7MSH - chains A and C of the 55 polymer chains in the assembly; structure by electron microscopy, 3.23 A resolution.

# Chain A
Molecule: 23S rRNA
Source organism: Mycobacterium tuberculosis (strain ATCC 25618 / H37Rv)
Sequence (3138 nucleotides; row label = number of the first residue in the row):
     1 UUGUAAGUGUCUAAGGGCGCAUGGUGGAUGCCUUGGCAUCGAGAGCCGAU
    51 GAAGGACGUGGGAGGCUGCGAUAUGCCUCGGGGAGCUGUCAACCGAGCGU
   101 GGAUCCGAGGAUUUCCGAAUGGGGAAACCCAGCACGAGUGAUGUCGUGCU
   151 ACCCGCAUCUGAAUAUAUAGGGUGCGGGAGGGAACGCGGGGAAGUGAAAC
   201 AUCUCAGUACCCGUAGGAGGAGAAAACAAUUGUGAUUCCGCAAGUAGUGG
   251 CGAGCGAACGCGGAACAGGCUAAACCGCACGCAUGGGUAACCGGGUAGGG
   301 GUUGUGUGUGCGGGGUUGUGGGAGGAUAUGUCUCAGCGCUACCCGGCUGA
   351 GAGGCAGUCAGAAAGUGUCGUGGUUAGCGGAAGUGGCCUGGGAUGGUCUG
   401 CCGUAGACGGUGAGAGCCCGGUACGCGAAAACCCGGCACCUGCCUAGUAU
   451 CAAUUCCCGAGUAGCAGCGGGCCCGUGGAAUCCGCUGUGAAUCCGCCGGG
   501 ACCACCCGGUAAGCCUAAAUACUCCUCGAUGACCGAUAGCGGAUUAGUAC
   551 CGUGAGGGAAUGGUGAAAAGUACCCCGGGAGGGGAGUGAAAGAGUACCUG
   601 AAACCGUGUGCCUACAAUCCGUCAGAGCCUCCUUUUCCUCUCCGGAGGAG
   651 GGUGGUGAUGGCGUGCCUUUUGAAGAAUGAGCCUGCGAGUCAGGGACAUG
   701 UCGCAAGGUUAACCCGUGUGGGGUAGCCGCAGCGAAAGCGAGUCUGAAUA
   751 GGGCGACCCACACGCGCAUACGCGCGUGUGAAUAGUGGCGUGUUCUGGAC
   801 CCGAAGCGGAGUGAUCUACCCAUGGCCAGGGUGAAGCGCGGGUAAGACCG
   851 CGUGGAGGCCCGAACCCACUUAGGUUGAAGACUGAGGGGAUGAGCUGUGG
   901 GUAGGGGUGAAAGGCCAAUCAAACUCCGUGAUAGCUGGUUCUCCCCGAAA
   951 UGCAUUUAGGUGCAGCGUUGCGUGGUUCACCGCGGAGGUAGAGCUACUGG
  1001 AUGGCCGAUGGGCCCUACUAGGUUACUGACGUCAGCCAAACUCCGAAUGC
  1051 CGUGGUGUAAAGCGUGGCAGUGAGACGGCGGGGGAUAAGCUCCGUACGUC
  1101 GAAAGGGAAACAGCCCAGAUCGCCGGCUAAGGCCCCCAAGCGUGUGCUAA
  1151 GUGGGAAAGGAUGUGCAGUCGCAAAGACAACCAGGAGGUUGGCUUAGAAG
  1201 CAGCCACCCUUGAAAGAGUGCGUAAUAGCUCACUGGUCAAGUGAUUGUGC
  1251 GCCGAUAAUGUAGCGGGGCUCAAGCACACCGCCGAAGCCGCGGCACAUCC
  1301 ACCUUGUGGUGGGUGUGGGUAGGGGAGCGUCCCUCAUUCAGCGAAGCCAC
  1351 CGGGUGACCGGUGGUGGAGGGUGGGGGAGUGAGAAUGCAGGCAUGAGUAG
  1401 CGACAAGGCAAGUGAGAACCUUGCCCGCCGAAAGACCAAGGGUUCCUGGG
  1451 CCAGGCCAGUCCGCCCAGGGUGAGUCGGGACCUAAGGCGAGGCCGACAGG
  1501 CGUAGUCGAUGGACAACGGGUUGAUAUUCCCGUACCCGUGUGUGGGCGCC
  1551 CGUGACGAAUCAGCGGUACUAACCACCCAAAACCGGAUCGAUCACUCCCC
  1601 UUCGGGGGUGUGGAGUUCUGGGGCUGCGUGGGAACUUCGCUGGUAGUAGU
  1651 CAAGCGAAGGGGUGACGCAGGAAGGUAGCCGUACCAGUCAGUGGUAACAC
  1701 UGGGGCAAGCCGGUAGGGAGAGCGAUAGGCAAAUCCGUCGCUCACUAAUC
  1751 CUGAGAGGUGACGCAUAGCCGGUUGAGGCGAAUUCGGUGAUCCUCUGCUG
  1801 CCAAGAAAAGCCUCUAGCGAGCACACACACGGCCCGUACCCCAAACCGAC
  1851 ACAGGUGGUCAGGUAGAGCAUACCAAGGCGUACGAGAUAACUAUGGUUAA
  1901 GGAACUCGGCAAAAUGCCCCCGUAACUUCGGGAGAAGGGGGACCGGAAUA
  1951 UCGUGAACACCCUUGCGGUGGGAGCGGGAUCCGGUCGCAGAAACCAGUGA
  2001 GGAGCGACUGUUUACUAAAAACACAGGUCCGUGCGAAGUCGCAAGACGAU
  2051 GUAUACGGACUGACGCCUGCCCGGUGCUGGAAGGUUAAGAGGACCCGUUA
  2101 ACCCGCAAGGGUGAAGCGGAGAAUUUAAGCCCCAGUAAACGGCGGUGGUA
  2151 ACUAUAACCAUCCUAAGGUAGCGAAAUUCCUUGUCGGGUAAGUUCCGACC
  2201 UGCACGAAUGGCGUAACGACUUCUCAACUGUCUCAACCAUAGACUCGGCG
  2251 AAAUUGCACUACGAGUAAAGAUGCUCGUUACGCGCGGCAGGACGAAAAGA
  2301 CCCCGGGACCUUCACUACAACUUGGUAUUGAUGUUCGGUACGGUUUGUGU
  2351 AGGAUAGGUGGGAGACUGUGAAACCUCGACGCCAGUUGGGGCGGAGUCGU
  2401 UGUUGAAAUACCACUCUGAUCGUAUUGGGCAUCUAACCUCGAACCCUGAA
  2451 UCGGGUUUAGGGACAGUGCCUGGCGGGUAGUUUAACUGGGGCGGUUGCCU
  2501 CCUAAAAUGUAACGGAGGCGCCCAAAGGUUCCCUCAACCUGGACGGCAAU
  2551 CAGGUGGCGAGUGUAAAUGCACAAGGGAGCUUGACUGCGAGACUUACAAG
  2601 UCAAGCAGGGACGAAAGUCGGGAUUAGUGAUCCGGCACCCCCGAGUGGAA
  2651 GGGGUGUCGCUCAACGGAUAAAAGGUACCCCGGGGAUAACAGGCUGAUCU
  2701 UCCCCAAGAGUCCAUAUCGACGGGAUGGUUUGGCACCUCGAUGUCGGCUC
  2751 GUCGCAUCCUGGGGCUGGAGCAGGUCCCAAGGGUUGGGCUGUUCGCCCAU
  2801 UAAAGCGGCACGCGAGCUGGGUUUAGAACGUCGUGAGACAGUUCGGUCUC
  2851 UAUCCGCCGCGCGCGUCAGAAACUUGAGGAAACCUGUCCCUAGUACGAGA
  2901 GGACCGGGACGGACGAACCUCUGGUGCACCAGUUGUCCCGCCAGGGGCAC
  2951 CGCUGGAUAGCCACGUUCGGUCAGGAUAACCGCUGAAAGCAUCUAAGCGG
  3001 GAAACCUUCUCCAAGAUCAGGUUUCUCACCCACUUGGUGGGAUAAGGCCC
  3051 CCCGCAGAACACGGGUUCAAUAGGUCAGACCUGGAAGCUCAGUAAUGGGU
  3101 GUAGGGAACUGGUGCUAACCGGCCGAAAACUUACAACA
Disordered / not traced: 1-4, 1013-1022, 3133-3138
Modified / non-standard residues: 5MU (5-methyluridine 5'-monophosphate) at position 2177; OMG (o2'-methylguanosine-5'-monophosphate) at position 2791
Metal / ion sites: Mg2+ site 1: C31, G1370; Mg2+ site 2: C46, G217; Mg2+ site 3 near G60 (its only coordinating residue here); Mg2+ site 4 near U72 (its only coordinating residue here); Mg2+ site 5 near U120 (its only coordinating residue here); Mg2+ site 6: A162, U166; Mg2+ site 7: G194, U2481; Mg2+ site 8 near G194 (its only coordinating residue here); Mg2+ site 9: A199, C200; Mg2+ site 10 near G220 (its only coordinating residue here); Mg2+ site 11: G379, G421; Mg2+ site 12: G459, A511; 147 more Mg2+ sites not listed
Reported in the primary citation:
  - conformationally variable residues (side-chain flip): A2081

# Chain C
Name: 50S ribosomal protein L2
Source organism: Mycobacterium tuberculosis (strain ATCC 25618 / H37Rv)
UniProt: P9WHA5 (RL2_MYCTU); numbering as in UniProt (aligned over 1-280)
Chain sequence (280 residues; each row starts with the number of its first residue):
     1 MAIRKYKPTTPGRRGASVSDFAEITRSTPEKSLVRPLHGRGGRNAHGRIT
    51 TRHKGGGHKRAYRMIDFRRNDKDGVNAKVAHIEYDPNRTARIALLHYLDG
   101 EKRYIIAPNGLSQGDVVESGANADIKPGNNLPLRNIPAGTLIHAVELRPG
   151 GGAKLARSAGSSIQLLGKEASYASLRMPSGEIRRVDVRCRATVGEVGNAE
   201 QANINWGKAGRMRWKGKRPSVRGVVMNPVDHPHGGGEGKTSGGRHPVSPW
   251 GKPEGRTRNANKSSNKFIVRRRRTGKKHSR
Disordered / not traced: 1, 274-280

# How chain A and chain C interact
Residue-residue contacts (269):
  C819(A) - Arg43(C)  hydrogen bond to the sugar
  C819(A) - Arg218(C)  hydrogen bond to the phosphate
  C820(A) - Arg40(C)  hydrogen bond to the sugar
  C820(A) - Gly41(C)  sugar contact
  C820(A) - Arg43(C)  hydrogen bond to the sugar
  C820(A) - Gly56(C)  phosphate contact
  C820(A) - Arg218(C)  salt bridge to the phosphate
  C821(A) - His38(C)  phosphate contact
  C821(A) - Gly39(C)  sugar contact
  C821(A) - Gly56(C)  hydrogen bond to the phosphate
  A822(A) - His38(C)  phosphate contact
  A822(A) - Gly39(C)  phosphate contact
  U823(A) - Lys59(C)  salt bridge to the phosphate
  A834(A) - Thr9(C)  sugar contact
  A835(A) - Arg4(C)  hydrogen bond to the sugar
  A835(A) - Lys7(C)  phosphate contact
  G857(A) - Thr10(C)  phosphate contact
  G857(A) - Arg13(C)  sugar contact
  G858(A) - Thr10(C)  hydrogen bond to the phosphate
  G858(A) - Pro11(C)  base contact
  G858(A) - Gly12(C)  phosphate contact
  G858(A) - Arg13(C)  salt bridge to the phosphate
  G858(A) - Lys208(C)  salt bridge to the phosphate
  G858(A) - Ala209(C)  hydrogen bond to the base
  G858(A) - Gly210(C)  hydrogen bond to the base
  C859(A) - Thr10(C)  sugar contact
  A893(A) - Lys208(C)  salt bridge to the phosphate
  A893(A) - Ala209(C)  base contact
  A893(A) - Gly210(C)  phosphate contact
  A893(A) - Arg213(C)  hydrogen bond to the base
  A893(A) - Trp214(C)  hydrogen bond to the phosphate
  A893(A) - Pro219(C)  base contact
  G901(A) - Arg43(C)  base contact
  G901(A) - Gly47(C)  sugar contact
  U902(A) - His46(C)  sugar contact
  U902(A) - Gly47(C)  sugar contact
  U902(A) - Arg48(C)  sugar contact
  A903(A) - Arg48(C)  salt bridge to the phosphate
  G904(A) - Arg48(C)  salt bridge to the phosphate
  G906(A) - Arg48(C)  hydrogen bond to the sugar
  G907(A) - Arg48(C)  sugar contact
  U908(A) - Arg48(C)  phosphate contact
  U908(A) - Ile49(C)  hydrogen bond to the phosphate
  G909(A) - Ile49(C)  phosphate contact
  G909(A) - Asp230(C)  hydrogen bond to the base
  A910(A) - Arg213(C)  base contact
  A910(A) - Arg218(C)  salt bridge to the phosphate
  A910(A) - Pro219(C)  sugar contact
  A910(A) - Val221(C)  sugar contact
  A911(A) - Val221(C)  base contact
  A911(A) - Val225(C)  hydrogen bond to the sugar
  A911(A) - Met226(C)  base contact
  A911(A) - Asp230(C)  base contact
  G913(A) - Asn227(C)  phosphate contact
  G913(A) - Val229(C)  base contact
  A922(A) - Val229(C)  base contact
  A1485(A) - His38(C)  salt bridge to the phosphate
  G1486(A) - His38(C)  salt bridge to the phosphate
  G1502(A) - Ala45(C)  phosphate contact
  G1662(A) - Ser32(C)  phosphate contact
  U1663(A) - Lys31(C)  salt bridge to the phosphate
  G1664(A) - Lys31(C)  hydrogen bond to the base
  A1665(A) - Lys31(C)  sugar contact
  A1727(A) - Val75(C)  base contact
  A1727(A) - Asp99(C)  hydrogen bond to the sugar
  G1728(A) - Asp99(C)  sugar contact
  G1728(A) - Gly100(C)  base contact
  G1728(A) - Glu101(C)  hydrogen bond to the sugar
  G1737(A) - Asp99(C)  hydrogen bond to the base
  G1737(A) - Gly100(C)  hydrogen bond to the sugar
  G1737(A) - Lys102(C)  phosphate contact
  U1738(A) - Tyr97(C)  hydrogen bond to the sugar
  U1738(A) - Leu98(C)  hydrogen bond to the sugar
  U1738(A) - Gly100(C)  sugar contact
  C1739(A) - Lys78(C)  salt bridge to the phosphate
  C1802(A) - Arg4(C)  salt bridge to the phosphate
  C1802(A) - Val18(C)  sugar contact
  C1802(A) - Phe21(C)  sugar contact
  A1803(A) - Val18(C)  phosphate contact
  A1803(A) - His58(C)  sugar contact
  A1803(A) - Trp206(C)  phosphate contact
  A1803(A) - Arg211(C)  salt bridge to the phosphate
  A1803(A) - Trp214(C)  stacking on the base
  A1804(A) - Phe21(C)  base contact
  A1804(A) - Ser27(C)  base contact
  A1804(A) - His58(C)  sugar contact
  A1804(A) - Arg60(C)  salt bridge to the phosphate
  A1804(A) - Arg63(C)  hydrogen bond to the sugar
  A1804(A) - Tyr84(C)  hydrogen bond to the phosphate
  A1804(A) - Pro86(C)  phosphate contact
  G1805(A) - Pro29(C)  phosphate contact
  G1805(A) - His58(C)  base contact
  G1805(A) - Lys59(C)  sugar contact
  G1805(A) - Arg60(C)  sugar contact
  G1805(A) - Ala61(C)  hydrogen bond to the phosphate
  G1805(A) - Arg63(C)  salt bridge to the phosphate
  G1805(A) - Pro86(C)  phosphate contact
  A1806(A) - Pro36(C)  sugar contact
  A1806(A) - Lys59(C)  hydrogen bond to the sugar
  A1807(A) - Pro36(C)  sugar contact
  U1928(A) - Arg14(C)  hydrogen bond to the base
  C1929(A) - Pro8(C)  phosphate contact
  G1930(A) - Pro8(C)  base contact
  G1930(A) - Thr9(C)  sugar contact
  G1930(A) - Arg14(C)  hydrogen bond to the base
  A2007(A) - Pro11(C)  base contact
  C2008(A) - Pro11(C)  base contact
  U2009(A) - Ala209(C)  base contact
  C2022(A) - Arg222(C)  salt bridge to the phosphate
  C2022(A) - Val225(C)  phosphate contact
  A2023(A) - Pro219(C)  sugar contact
  A2023(A) - Ser220(C)  phosphate contact
  A2023(A) - Val221(C)  phosphate contact
  A2023(A) - Arg222(C)  salt bridge to the phosphate
  C2024(A) - Ala209(C)  sugar contact
  C2024(A) - Ser220(C)  hydrogen bond to the phosphate
  A2025(A) - Asn205(C)  hydrogen bond to the sugar
  A2025(A) - Trp206(C)  sugar contact
  A2025(A) - Gly207(C)  hydrogen bond to the sugar
  A2025(A) - Lys208(C)  sugar contact
  A2025(A) - Met212(C)  phosphate contact
  G2026(A) - Asn205(C)  sugar contact
  G2026(A) - Trp206(C)  hydrogen bond to the phosphate
  G2031(A) - Gly255(C)  sugar contact
  G2031(A) - Arg256(C)  salt bridge to the phosphate
  G2031(A) - Thr257(C)  hydrogen bond to the sugar
  G2031(A) - Arg271(C)  salt bridge to the phosphate
  G2031(A) - Arg272(C)  salt bridge to the phosphate
  U2032(A) - Arg256(C)  phosphate contact
  U2032(A) - Thr257(C)  sugar contact
  U2032(A) - Arg258(C)  hydrogen bond to the phosphate
  U2032(A) - Arg271(C)  salt bridge to the phosphate
  U2032(A) - Arg272(C)  salt bridge to the phosphate
  G2033(A) - Leu155(C)  base contact
  G2033(A) - Met177(C)  base contact
  G2033(A) - Pro178(C)  base contact
  G2033(A) - Ser179(C)  hydrogen bond to the base
  G2033(A) - Glu181(C)  base contact
  G2033(A) - Arg183(C)  hydrogen bond to the phosphate
  G2033(A) - Arg258(C)  salt bridge to the phosphate
  C2034(A) - Leu147(C)  sugar contact
  C2034(A) - Lys154(C)  sugar contact
  C2034(A) - Arg183(C)  salt bridge to the phosphate
  C2034(A) - Arg258(C)  salt bridge to the phosphate
  C2034(A) - Lys262(C)  salt bridge to the phosphate
  C2034(A) - Ser264(C)  phosphate contact
  G2035(A) - Lys154(C)  phosphate contact
  A2036(A) - Lys262(C)  sugar contact
  A2037(A) - Thr257(C)  hydrogen bond to the sugar
  G2038(A) - Thr50(C)  hydrogen bond to the base
  G2038(A) - Thr51(C)  hydrogen bond to the base
  G2038(A) - Trp250(C)  sugar contact
  G2038(A) - Thr257(C)  phosphate contact
  U2039(A) - Ile49(C)  sugar contact
  U2039(A) - Thr50(C)  base contact
  U2039(A) - Trp250(C)  sugar contact
  C2040(A) - Asn44(C)  hydrogen bond to the base
  C2040(A) - His46(C)  hydrogen bond to the sugar
  C2040(A) - Arg48(C)  hydrogen bond to the phosphate
  C2040(A) - Thr50(C)  sugar contact
  G2041(A) - Arg48(C)  salt bridge to the phosphate
  G2045(A) - His46(C)  hydrogen bond to the base
  A2046(A) - Asn44(C)  sugar contact
  A2046(A) - Ala45(C)  hydrogen bond to the sugar
  C2047(A) - Arg40(C)  salt bridge to the phosphate
  C2047(A) - Gly42(C)  hydrogen bond to the sugar
  C2047(A) - Arg43(C)  sugar contact
  C2047(A) - Asn44(C)  sugar contact
  C2047(A) - Thr50(C)  hydrogen bond to the base
  C2047(A) - Thr51(C)  base contact
  G2048(A) - Arg40(C)  phosphate contact
  G2048(A) - Thr51(C)  hydrogen bond to the sugar
  G2048(A) - Lys54(C)  hydrogen bond to the phosphate
  A2049(A) - Lys54(C)  salt bridge to the phosphate
  U2050(A) - Tyr62(C)  stacking on the base
  G2051(A) - Tyr62(C)  phosphate contact
  G2051(A) - Asn87(C)  sugar contact
  G2051(A) - Arg88(C)  salt bridge to the phosphate
  G2051(A) - Arg157(C)  salt bridge to the phosphate
  U2052(A) - Arg88(C)  salt bridge to the phosphate
  U2052(A) - Lys154(C)  hydrogen bond to the sugar
  U2052(A) - Leu155(C)  sugar contact
  U2052(A) - Ala156(C)  hydrogen bond to the sugar
  U2052(A) - Arg157(C)  salt bridge to the phosphate
  U2052(A) - Ser158(C)  hydrogen bond to the phosphate
  A2053(A) - Ala156(C)  hydrogen bond to the phosphate
  A2053(A) - Arg157(C)  hydrogen bond to the phosphate
  A2053(A) - Ser158(C)  hydrogen bond to the phosphate
  A2053(A) - Ser161(C)  phosphate contact
  A2053(A) - Pro178(C)  hydrogen bond to the sugar
  A2053(A) - Ser179(C)  hydrogen bond to the sugar
  U2054(A) - Ser158(C)  sugar contact
  U2054(A) - Ala159(C)  hydrogen bond to the sugar
  U2054(A) - Gly160(C)  base contact
  U2054(A) - Ala199(C)  base contact
  U2054(A) - Gln201(C)  hydrogen bond to the sugar
  U2054(A) - Ala202(C)  hydrogen bond to the base
  A2055(A) - Thr89(C)  sugar contact
  A2055(A) - Ser158(C)  sugar contact
  A2055(A) - Gln201(C)  phosphate contact
  G2057(A) - Thr51(C)  sugar contact
  G2057(A) - Lys54(C)  phosphate contact
  G2058(A) - Arg52(C)  salt bridge to the phosphate
  G2058(A) - His53(C)  salt bridge to the phosphate
  G2058(A) - Val247(C)  sugar contact
  G2058(A) - Ser248(C)  sugar contact
  G2058(A) - Pro249(C)  phosphate contact
  A2059(A) - Arg52(C)  salt bridge to the phosphate
  A2059(A) - His231(C)  salt bridge to the phosphate
  A2059(A) - His233(C)  hydrogen bond to the phosphate
  A2059(A) - Val247(C)  sugar contact
  A2059(A) - Pro249(C)  phosphate contact
  C2060(A) - Arg222(C)  phosphate contact
  C2060(A) - Gly223(C)  hydrogen bond to the phosphate
  C2060(A) - Val224(C)  hydrogen bond to the phosphate
  C2060(A) - His233(C)  salt bridge to the phosphate
  U2061(A) - Arg222(C)  salt bridge to the phosphate
  U2061(A) - Val224(C)  phosphate contact
  G2062(A) - Arg222(C)  hydrogen bond to the base
  A2063(A) - Arg14(C)  base contact
  U2075(A) - His245(C)  sugar contact
  G2076(A) - His245(C)  hydrogen bond to the sugar
  C2077(A) - Glu254(C)  sugar contact
  C2077(A) - Gly255(C)  phosphate contact
  U2078(A) - Arg256(C)  hydrogen bond to the sugar
  G2079(A) - Arg256(C)  salt bridge to the phosphate
  A2139(A) - Pro246(C)  sugar contact
  C2140(A) - Ser241(C)  phosphate contact
  C2140(A) - Gly242(C)  phosphate contact
  C2140(A) - Arg244(C)  sugar contact
  C2140(A) - His245(C)  base contact
  G2141(A) - Ser241(C)  phosphate contact
  G2141(A) - Gly242(C)  phosphate contact
  U2209(A) - Lys239(C)  base contact
  U2209(A) - Thr240(C)  base contact
  U2209(A) - Ser241(C)  hydrogen bond to the sugar
  G2210(A) - Lys239(C)  salt bridge to the phosphate
  A2215(A) - Arg14(C)  base contact
  C2310(A) - Pro228(C)  phosphate contact
  U2311(A) - Pro228(C)  phosphate contact
  U2312(A) - Arg244(C)  salt bridge to the phosphate
  U2322(A) - Asn259(C)  phosphate contact
  U2323(A) - Asn261(C)  phosphate contact
  U2439(A) - Arg148(C)  hydrogen bond to the base
  G2441(A) - Arg148(C)  salt bridge to the phosphate
  G2441(A) - Pro149(C)  hydrogen bond to the sugar
  G2441(A) - Gly150(C)  hydrogen bond to the sugar
  G2441(A) - Gly151(C)  hydrogen bond to the sugar
  A2442(A) - Arg68(C)  salt bridge to the phosphate
  A2442(A) - Gly150(C)  sugar contact
  A2459(A) - Arg188(C)  hydrogen bond to the phosphate
  G2460(A) - Arg188(C)  salt bridge to the phosphate
  G2461(A) - Tyr172(C)  hydrogen bond to the phosphate
  G2462(A) - Lys266(C)  salt bridge to the phosphate
  G2466(A) - Asn261(C)  phosphate contact
  G2477(A) - Arg244(C)  salt bridge to the phosphate
  G2477(A) - Trp250(C)  sugar contact
  G2477(A) - Gly251(C)  sugar contact
  A2828(A) - Gly238(C)  phosphate contact
  A2828(A) - Lys239(C)  sugar contact
  C2829(A) - Gly238(C)  phosphate contact
  C2829(A) - Lys239(C)  phosphate contact
  U2834(A) - Gly243(C)  sugar contact
  G2835(A) - Gly243(C)  sugar contact
  A2836(A) - Gly234(C)  phosphate contact
  A2836(A) - Gly236(C)  phosphate contact
  G2837(A) - Gly236(C)  hydrogen bond to the phosphate
  G2837(A) - Glu237(C)  base contact
  A2838(A) - Glu237(C)  phosphate contact
Also at the interface, not in a pair above, chain A (120 interface residues in all): A856, A912, C1501, G1667, C2030, C2056, C2839
Also at the interface, not in a pair above, chain C (144 interface residues in all): Tyr6, Ile24, Val34, Arg35, Leu37, Gly55, Phe67, His96, Ile204, Gly235, Lys252, Ser263, Ile268

# In short
The interface between chain A and chain C involves 120 residues on one side and 144 on the other; the contacts
include 73 hydrogen bonds, 48 salt bridges and 2 aromatic stacking contacts. Among the polar pairs are
G858(A)-Ala209(C), G858(A)-Gly210(C) and A893(A)-Arg213(C). From the paper: conformational variability at
A2081(A).
Here chain A is 23S rRNA and chain C is 50S ribosomal protein L2, both from Mycobacterium tuberculosis (strain
ATCC 25618 / H37Rv). Entry 7MSH (Mtb 70SIC in complex with MtbEttA at Pre_R1 state) was determined by electron
microscopy together with 7MSC, 7MSM, 7MSZ, 7MT2, 7MT3 and 7MT7 from the same study.
